PDB entry 7N4E | electron microscopy, 3.80 A resolution | chains 2 and F of the 9 polymer chains in the assembly

== Chain 2 ==
Molecule: 61-nt DNA strand
Sequence (61 nucleotides; numbered 1 to 61; the number before each row is that of its first residue):
     1 CTACCACAACGAGCTACCTCTCCGTCATAAGTGTCAAATTTACCCAATTT
    51 TATTCAATAAG
Disordered / not traced: 25, 43-61

== Chain F ==
Name: RNA polymerase sigma factor RpoD
Organism: Escherichia coli
Reference sequence: Q0P6L9 (Q0P6L9_ECOLX); numbering as in UniProt (aligned over 1-613)
Amino-acid sequence (613 residues; row label = number of the first residue in the row):
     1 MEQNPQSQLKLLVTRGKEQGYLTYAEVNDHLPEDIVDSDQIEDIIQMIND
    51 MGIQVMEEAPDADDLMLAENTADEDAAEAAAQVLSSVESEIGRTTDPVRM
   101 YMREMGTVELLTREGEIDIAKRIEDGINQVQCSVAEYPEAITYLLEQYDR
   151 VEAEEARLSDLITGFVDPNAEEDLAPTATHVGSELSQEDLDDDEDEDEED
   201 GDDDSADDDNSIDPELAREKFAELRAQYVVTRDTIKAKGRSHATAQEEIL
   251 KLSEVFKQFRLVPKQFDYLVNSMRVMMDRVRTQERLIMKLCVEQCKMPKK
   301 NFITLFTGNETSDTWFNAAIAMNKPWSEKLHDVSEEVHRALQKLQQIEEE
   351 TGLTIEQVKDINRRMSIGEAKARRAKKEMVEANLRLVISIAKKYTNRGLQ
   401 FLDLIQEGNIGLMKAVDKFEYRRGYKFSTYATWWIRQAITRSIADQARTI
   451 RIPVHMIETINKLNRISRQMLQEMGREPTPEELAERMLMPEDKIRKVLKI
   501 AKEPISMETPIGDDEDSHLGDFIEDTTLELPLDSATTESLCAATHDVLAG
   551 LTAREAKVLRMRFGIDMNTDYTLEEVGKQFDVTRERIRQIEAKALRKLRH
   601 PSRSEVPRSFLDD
Disordered / not traced: 1-89, 166-214, 238-241, 502-613
Sequence notes: engineered mutation Cys541 (Arg in Q0P6L9), Pro607 (Leu in Q0P6L9)

== How chain 2 and chain F interact ==
Pairs across the interface - 13 pairs, chain 2 then chain F:
  DG24(2) - Thr449(F)  base contact
  DT28(2) - Thr395(F)  base contact
  DT28(2) - Asn396(F)  base contact
  DT28(2) - Arg397(F)  base contact
  DT28(2) - Arg468(F)  hydrogen bond to the phosphate
  DA29(2) - Arg397(F)  hydrogen bond to the sugar
  DA29(2) - Asn461(F)  hydrogen bond to the base
  DA29(2) - Asn464(F)  hydrogen bond to the base
  DA29(2) - Arg468(F)  salt bridge to the phosphate
  DA30(2) - Trp433(F)  base contact
  DA30(2) - Arg436(F)  hydrogen bond to the base
  DG31(2) - Arg465(F)  salt bridge to the phosphate
  DT32(2) - Glu458(F)  base contact
Other interface residues (no listed pair), chain F (14 interface residues in all): Gln437, Ile450, Ile460

== Summary ==
Chain 2 and chain F form an interface of 6 and 14 residues respectively; the contacts include 5 hydrogen bonds
and 2 salt bridges. Among the polar pairs are DA29(2)-Asn461(F), DA29(2)-Asn464(F) and DA30(2)-Arg436(F).
Here chain 2 is a 61-nt DNA strand and chain F is RNA polymerase sigma factor RpoD (Escherichia coli). Entry
7N4E (Escherichia coli sigma 70-dependent paused transcription elongation complex) was determined by electron
microscopy.
